7V3G - chains B and C of the 10 polymer chains in the assembly; structure by electron microscopy, 3.30 A resolution.

# Chain B (and C)
Protein: Envelope protein E
From: Dengue virus type 2 (strain Thailand/NGS-C/1944)
Notes: chain C of this document is another copy of the same molecule, construct and numbering; everything in this record applies to it too
UniProt: P14340 (POLG_DEN2N); residues 1-495 here correspond to UniProt positions 281-775 (UniProt number = residue number + 280)
Chain sequence (495 residues; row label = number of the first residue in the row):
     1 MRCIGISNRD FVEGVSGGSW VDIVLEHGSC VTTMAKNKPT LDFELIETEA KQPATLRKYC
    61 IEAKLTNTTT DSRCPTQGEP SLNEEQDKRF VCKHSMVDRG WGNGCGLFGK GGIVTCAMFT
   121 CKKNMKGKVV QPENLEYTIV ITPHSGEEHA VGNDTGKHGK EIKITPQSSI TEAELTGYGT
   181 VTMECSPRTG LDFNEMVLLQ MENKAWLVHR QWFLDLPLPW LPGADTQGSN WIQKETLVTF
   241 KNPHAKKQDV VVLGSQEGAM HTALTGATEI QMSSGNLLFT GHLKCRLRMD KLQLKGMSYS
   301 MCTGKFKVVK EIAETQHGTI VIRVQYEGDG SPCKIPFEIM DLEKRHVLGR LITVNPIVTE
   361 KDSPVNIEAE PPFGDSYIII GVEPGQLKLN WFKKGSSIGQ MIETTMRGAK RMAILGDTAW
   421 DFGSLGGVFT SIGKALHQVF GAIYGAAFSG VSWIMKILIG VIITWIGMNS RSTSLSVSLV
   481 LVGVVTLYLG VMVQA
UniProt features mapped onto this chain:
  - region: Asp98 to Gly111 (Fusion peptide)
  - site: Ala495 (Cleavage)
  - glycosylation (N-linked (GlcNAc...) asparagine): Asn67, Asn153
Covalently attached groups: N-acetylglucosamine (NAG) linked to Asn67, Asn153

# How chain B and chain C interact
Residue-residue contacts (14):
  Trp20(B) with Glu343(C)
  Gln167(B) with Glu311(C); Leu389(C)
  Ser168(B) with Lys388(C); Leu389(C)
  Ser169(B) with Lys388(C), hydrogen bond (side chain-backbone)
  Glu184(B) with Lys388(C), salt bridge
  Ser186(B) with Asn390(C)
  Arg188(B) with Asn390(C), hydrogen bond (side chain-backbone); Trp391(C)
  Arg286(B) with Leu342(C)
  Arg288(B) with Leu342(C); Glu343(C), salt bridge
  Leu425(B) with Lys344(C)
Interface residues without a listed pair, chain B (11 interface residues in all): Pro166
Interface residues without a listed pair, chain C (11 interface residues in all): Ile312, Tyr377, Gln386

# In short
Chain B and chain C each contribute 11 residues to their interface; the contacts include 2 hydrogen bonds and
2 salt bridges. Polar contacts include Glu184(B)-Lys388(C), Arg288(B)-Glu343(C) and Ser169(B)-Lys388(C).
Chain B and chain C are both Envelope protein E (Dengue virus type 2 (strain Thailand/NGS-C/1944)); the
structure, DENV2_NGC_Fab_C10 28degrees (2Fab:3E), was determined by electron microscopy, deposited together
with 7V3F, 7V3H, 7V3I and 7V3J.
